PDB entry 3G6U | X-ray diffraction, 1.90 A resolution | chains A and B of the 4 polymer chains in the assembly

Chain A (and B):
Molecule: Glucocorticoid receptor
Organism: Rattus norvegicus
Notes: chain B of this document is another copy of the same molecule, construct and numbering; everything in this record applies to it too
UniProt: P06536 (GCR_RAT); numbering as in UniProt (aligned over 440-525)
Sequence (90 residues; each row starts with the number of its first residue):
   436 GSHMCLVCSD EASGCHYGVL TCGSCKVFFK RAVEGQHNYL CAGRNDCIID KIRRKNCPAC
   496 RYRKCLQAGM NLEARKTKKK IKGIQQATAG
Not modelled in the structure: 436, 514-525 (chain B: 436, 513-525)
Differences from the reference sequence: expression tag (436-439)
Metal / ion sites: Zn2+ site 1: Cys-440, Cys-443, Cys-457, Cys-460; Zn2+ site 2: Cys-476, Cys-482, Cys-492, Cys-495
What the authors report for this chain:
  - mutagenesis - R510A, K514A: decreased binding to DNA
  - mutagenesis - K514A: unchanged signaling
  - mutagenesis - H472A, R510A: increased signaling
  - mutagenesis - H472R: decreased signaling
  - mutagenesis - G470A, N473A: decreased signaling in response to Pal
  - mutagenesis - G470A: decreased signaling in response to Tat

Chain A / chain B interface:
Pairs across the interface (17):
  Leu-475(A) with Ile-487(B), hydrophobic; Asn-491(B), hydrogen bond (backbone-side chain)
  Cys-476(A) with Arg-488(B), hydrogen bond (backbone-side chain)
  Ala-477(A) with Cys-482(B); Ile-483(B), hydrogen bond (backbone-backbone); Arg-488(B); Asn-491(B)
  Arg-479(A) with Arg-479(B); Asp-481(B), salt bridge
  Asp-481(A) with Arg-479(B), salt bridge
  Cys-482(A) with Ala-477(B)
  Ile-483(A) with Ala-477(B), hydrogen bond (backbone-backbone)
  Arg-488(A) with Leu-475(B); Cys-476(B), hydrogen bond (side chain-backbone); Ala-477(B)
  Asn-491(A) with Leu-475(B), hydrogen bond (side chain-backbone); Asn-491(B)

Overview:
9 residues of chain A and 10 residues of chain B are in contact, with 6 hydrogen bonds and 2 salt bridges.
Polar pairs include Arg-479(A)/Asp-481(B), Leu-475(A)/Asn-491(B) and Cys-476(A)/Arg-488(B). From the paper:
R510A and K514A of chain A reduce binding to DNA; H472A and R510A of chain A increase signaling; 6
substitutions were tested in all.
Chain A and chain B are both Glucocorticoid receptor (Rattus norvegicus); the structure, GR DNA-binding
domain:FKBP5 16bp complex-49, was determined by X-ray diffraction together with 3FYL, 3G6P, 3G6Q, 3G6R, 3G6T,
3G8U and 8 further entries from the same study.
